PDB entry 7LS6 | electron microscopy, 3.17 A resolution | chains I and J of the 15 polymer chains in the assembly

# Chain I
Name: Proteasome subunit beta type-2
Organism: Saccharomyces cerevisiae (strain ATCC 204508 / S288c)
Notes: EC 3.4.25.1
UniProtKB: P25043 (PSB2_YEAST); residues 1-261 here = UniProt positions 1-261
Sequence (261 residues; each row starts with the number of its first residue):
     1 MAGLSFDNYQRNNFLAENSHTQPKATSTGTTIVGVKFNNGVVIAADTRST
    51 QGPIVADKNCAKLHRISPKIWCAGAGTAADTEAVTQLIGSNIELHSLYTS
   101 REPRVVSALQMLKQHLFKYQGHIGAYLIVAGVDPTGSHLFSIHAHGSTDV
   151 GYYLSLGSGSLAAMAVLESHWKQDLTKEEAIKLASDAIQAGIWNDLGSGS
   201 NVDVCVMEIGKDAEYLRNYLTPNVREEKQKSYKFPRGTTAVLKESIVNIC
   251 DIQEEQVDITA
Unresolved in the structure: 1, 47-60, 192-200, 221-240, 250-261
Curated features (UniProtKB/Swiss-Prot):
  - active site: Thr30 (Nucleophile)

# Chain J
Name: Proteasome subunit beta type-3
Organism: Saccharomyces cerevisiae (strain ATCC 204508 / S288c)
Notes: EC 3.4.25.1
UniProtKB: P25451 (PSB3_YEAST); numbering as in UniProt (aligned over 1-205)
Sequence (205 residues; numbered 1 to 205; the number before each row is that of its first residue):
     1 MSDPSSINGGIVVAMTGKDCVAIACDLRLGSQSLGVSNKFEKIFHYGHVF
    51 LGITGLATDVTTLNEMFRYKTNLYKLKEERAIEPETFTQLVSSSLYERRF
   101 GPYFVGPVVAGINSKSGKPFIAGFDLIGCIDEAKDFIVSGTASDQLFGMC
   151 ESLYEPNLEPEDLFETISQALLNAADRDALSGWGAVVYIIKKDEVVKRYL
   201 KMRQD
Unresolved in the structure: 1-7, 28-39, 175-182, 201-205
Curated features (UniProtKB/Swiss-Prot):
  - modified residue: Ser31 (Phosphoserine)
  - cross-link: Lys70 (Glycyl lysine isopeptide (Lys-Gly) (interchain with G-Cter in ubiquitin))

# Interface between chain I and chain J
Pairs across the interface (49):
  Leu4(I) - Tyr96(J)  hydrophobic
  Leu4(I) - Phe100(J)  hydrophobic
  Ser5(I) - Arg98(J)  hydrogen bond (side chain-backbone)
  Phe6(I) - Phe100(J)  hydrophobic
  Asp7(I) - Arg98(J)  salt bridge
  Asn8(I) - Arg98(J)  hydrogen bond
  Asn8(I) - Gly101(J)
  Tyr9(I) - Phe100(J)
  Arg11(I) - Thr58(J)
  Arg11(I) - Asp59(J)  salt bridge
  Asn12(I) - Gly101(J)  hydrogen bond (side chain-backbone)
  Asn12(I) - Pro102(J)  hydrogen bond (side chain-backbone)
  Asn12(I) - Phe104(J)
  Leu15(I) - Leu56(J)  hydrophobic
  Leu15(I) - Phe104(J)  hydrophobic
  His20(I) - Phe104(J)
  Gln22(I) - Phe104(J)
  Gln22(I) - Leu126(J)
  Pro23(I) - Phe104(J)
  Pro23(I) - Leu126(J)
  Lys24(I) - Leu126(J)
  Ala25(I) - Leu126(J)
  Ala25(I) - Ile127(J)  hydrophobic
  Thr26(I) - Asp125(J)  hydrogen bond
  Thr26(I) - Cys129(J)  hydrogen bond
  Ala78(I) - Cys129(J)  hydrophobic
  Ala79(I) - Tyr96(J)
  Ala79(I) - Ile127(J)  hydrophobic
  Asp80(I) - Tyr96(J)  hydrogen bond
  Asp80(I) - Arg99(J)  salt bridge
  Ala83(I) - Tyr96(J)
  His122(I) - Arg99(J)
  His122(I) - Phe100(J)
  Val241(I) - Arg198(J)
  Val241(I) - Tyr199(J)
  Leu242(I) - Tyr199(J)  hydrogen bond (backbone-backbone)
  Lys243(I) - Arg198(J)
  Lys243(I) - Tyr199(J)  hydrogen bond (backbone-backbone)
  Glu244(I) - Val196(J)
  Glu244(I) - Lys197(J)
  Glu244(I) - Arg198(J)  salt bridge
  Ser245(I) - Val196(J)
  Ser245(I) - Lys197(J)  hydrogen bond (backbone-backbone)
  Ile246(I) - Val195(J)
  Val247(I) - Val195(J)  hydrophobic
  Ile249(I) - Gly47(J)
  Ile249(I) - His48(J)
  Ile249(I) - Asp193(J)
  Ile249(I) - Val195(J)  hydrophobic
Also at the interface, not in a pair above, chain I (37 interface residues in all): Gly3, Thr21, Thr77, Glu82, Val84, Tyr119, Ile123, Gly124, Asn248
Also at the interface, not in a pair above, chain J (29 interface residues in all): His45, Phe50, Glu97, Tyr103, Ile130, Phe164, Leu200

# Overview
Chain I and chain J form an interface of 37 and 29 residues respectively, with 10 hydrogen bonds and 4 salt
bridges. Among the polar pairs are Asp7(I)-Arg98(J), Arg11(I)-Asp59(J) and Asp80(I)-Arg99(J). From UniProt:
active-site residue Thr30(I) on chain I.
Chain I is Proteasome subunit beta type-2 and chain J is Proteasome subunit beta type-3, both from
Saccharomyces cerevisiae (strain ATCC 204508 / S288c); the structure, Cryo-EM structure of Pre-15S proteasome
core particle assembly intermediate purified from Pre3-1 proteasome mutant (G34D), was determined by electron
microscopy together with 7LS5 and 7LSX from the same study.
